2G8R - chain A; structure by X-ray diffraction, 1.70 A resolution.

# Chain A
Name: Ribonuclease pancreatic
Organism: Bos taurus
Notes: EC 3.1.27.5
Reference sequence: P61823 (RNAS1_BOVIN); residues 1-124 here correspond to UniProt positions 27-150 (UniProt number = residue number + 26)
Chain sequence (124 residues; each row starts with the number of its first residue):
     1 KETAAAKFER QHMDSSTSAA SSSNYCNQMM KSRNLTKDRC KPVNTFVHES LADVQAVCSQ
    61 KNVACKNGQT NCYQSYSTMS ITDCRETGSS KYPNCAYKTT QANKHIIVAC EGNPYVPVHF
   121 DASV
Disulfide bonds: Cys26-Cys84, Cys40-Cys95, Cys58-Cys110, Cys65-Cys72
Small-molecule neighbours:
  - N3E (1-[3-(4-carboxypiperidin-1-yl)-3-deoxy-beta-D-arabinofuranosyl]pyrimidine-2,4(1h,3h)-dione), molecule 1: Ala4, Cys65, Asn67, Asn71, Ala109, Glu111, Val118, His119, Asp121
  - N3E, molecule 2: His12, Val43, Asn44, Thr45, Lys66, Asn67, His119, Phe120, Asp121
UniProt features mapped onto this chain:
  - active site: His12 (Proton acceptor), His119 (Proton donor)
  - binding site (substrate): Lys7, Arg10, Lys41 to Thr45, Lys66, Arg85
  - glycosylation: Lys1 (N-linked (Glc) (glycation) lysine), Lys7 (N-linked (Glc) (glycation) lysine), Asn34 (N-linked (GlcNAc...) asparagine), Lys37 (N-linked (Glc) (glycation) lysine), Lys41 (N-linked (Glc) (glycation) lysine)

# Summary
Ligands of chain A: compound N3E. UniProt lists active-site residues His12 and His119 and 9 substrate-binding
residues.
Chain A is Ribonuclease pancreatic (Bos taurus); the structure, The crystal structure of the RNase A-
3-N-piperidine-4-carboxyl-3-deoxy-ara-uridine complex, was determined by X-ray diffraction together with 2G8Q
from the same study.
